Entry 9GFB (electron microscopy, 3.55 A resolution); this record covers chains L and M of the 20 polymer chains in the assembly.

== Chain L ==
Molecule: Nucleosomal DNA strand 2
Sequence (152 nucleotides; row label = number of the first residue in the row; numbers below 1 keep their minus sign (DT-81 is residue -81)):
   -81 TGCCGAGGCCGCTCAATTGGTCGTAGACAGCTCTAGCACCGCTTAAACGC
   -31 ACGTACGCGCTGTCCCCCGCGTTTTAACCGCCAAGGGGATTACTCCCTAG
    19 TCTCCAGGCACGTGTCAGATATATACATCCTGTGCATGTACTCGGGATAT
    69 TG
Disordered / not traced: 58-70

== Chain M ==
Name: Histone H3.1
Source organism: Homo sapiens
UniProt: P68431 (H31_HUMAN); residues 0-135 here correspond to UniProt positions 1-136 (UniProt number = residue number + 1)
Amino-acid sequence (136 residues; each row starts with the number of its first residue; numbering starts at 0):
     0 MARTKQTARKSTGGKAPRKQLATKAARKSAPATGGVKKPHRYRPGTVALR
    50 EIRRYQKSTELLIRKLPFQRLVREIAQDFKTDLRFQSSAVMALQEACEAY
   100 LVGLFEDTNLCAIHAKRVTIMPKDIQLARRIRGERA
Disordered / not traced: 0-42
UniProt features mapped onto this chain:
  - modified residue: Arg2 (Asymmetric dimethylarginine), Thr3 (Phosphothreonine), Lys4 (Allysine), Gln5 (5-glutamyl dopamine), Thr6 (Phosphothreonine), Arg8 (Citrulline), Lys9 (N6,N6,N6-trimethyllysine), Ser10 (ADP-ribosylserine), Thr11 (Phosphothreonine), Lys14 (N6-(2-hydroxyisobutyryl)lysine), Arg17 (Asymmetric dimethylarginine), Lys18 (N6-(2-hydroxyisobutyryl)lysine), Lys23 (N6-(2-hydroxyisobutyryl)lysine), Arg26 (Citrulline), Lys27 (N6,N6,N6-trimethyllysine), Ser28 (ADP-ribosylserine), Lys36 (N6,N6,N6-trimethyllysine), Lys37 (N6-methyllysine), Tyr41 (Phosphotyrosine), Lys56 (N6,N6,N6-trimethyllysine) and 8 more in UniProt
  - lipidation: Lys18 (N6-decanoyllysine)

== How chain L and chain M interact ==
Contacting residue pairs (15; chain L residue first):
  DT-65(L) with Arg49(M), salt bridge to the phosphate
  DT8(L) with Pro43(M), phosphate contact; Gly44(M), phosphate contact
  DT9(L) with Pro43(M), phosphate contact; Gly44(M), hydrogen bond to the phosphate; Val46(M), phosphate contact
  DA17(L) with Arg63(M), phosphate contact; Leu65(M), phosphate contact; Pro66(M), phosphate contact; Arg69(M), salt bridge to the phosphate
  DG18(L) with Arg63(M), phosphate contact; Lys64(M), hydrogen bond to the phosphate; Leu65(M), hydrogen bond to the phosphate
  DG26(L) with Arg83(M), hydrogen bond to the sugar
  DC27(L) with Arg83(M), sugar contact
Interface residues without a listed pair, chain L (8 interface residues in all): DA7
Interface residues without a listed pair, chain M (12 interface residues in all): Thr45, Thr118

== Overview ==
Chain L and chain M form an interface of 8 and 12 residues respectively, with 4 hydrogen bonds and 2 salt
bridges. Polar pairs include DG26(L)-Arg83(M), DT9(L)-Gly44(M) and DG18(L)-Lys64(M).
Chain L is Nucleosomal DNA strand 2 and chain M is Histone H3.1 (Homo sapiens); the structure, CryoEM
structure of the human INO80 core-nucleosome complex state N-7, was determined by electron microscopy.
